PDB entry 1YIP | X-ray diffraction, 2.20 A resolution | chain A

Chain A:
Protein: Peptidyl-glycine alpha-amidating monooxygenase
From: Rattus norvegicus
Notes: EC 1.14.17.3; fragment: Peptidylglycine alpha-Hydroxylating Monooxygenase (Residues 45-355)
UniProt: P14925 (AMD_RAT); residue numbers follow UniProt; this construct covers 45-355
Amino-acid sequence (311 residues; numbered 45 to 355; the number before each row is that of its first residue):
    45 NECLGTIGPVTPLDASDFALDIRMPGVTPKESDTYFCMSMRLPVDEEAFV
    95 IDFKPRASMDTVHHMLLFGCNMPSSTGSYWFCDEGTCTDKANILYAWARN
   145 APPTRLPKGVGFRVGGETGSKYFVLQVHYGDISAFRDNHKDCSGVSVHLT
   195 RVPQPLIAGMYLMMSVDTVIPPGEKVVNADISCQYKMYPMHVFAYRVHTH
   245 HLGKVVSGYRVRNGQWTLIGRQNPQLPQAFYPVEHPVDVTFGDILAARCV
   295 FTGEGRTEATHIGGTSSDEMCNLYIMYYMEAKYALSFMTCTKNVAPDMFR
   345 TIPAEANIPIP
Curated features (UniProtKB/Swiss-Prot):
  - binding site (Cu(2+)): His107, His108, His172, His242, His244, Met314
  - mutagenesis: His107 (H107A: Impaired Cu(2+)-binding), His108 (H108A: Impaired Cu(2+)-binding; forms a closed conformer in the presence of citrate with a reduced Cu(2+)-Cu(2+) site separation of 4 Angstroms ...), His172 (H172A: Impaired Cu(2+)-binding), His244 (H244A: Abolished peptidylglycine alpha-hydroxylating monooxygenase activity), Gln272 (Q272E/A: Induces a fully open peptidylglycine monooxygenase structure with Cu(2+) distances of 14 Angstroms), Met314 (M314I: Abolished peptidylglycine alpha-hydroxylating monooxygenase activity)
Cystine bridges: Cys47-Cys186, Cys81-Cys126, Cys114-Cys131, Cys227-Cys334, Cys293-Cys315
Ion coordination: Cu ion site 1: His107, His108, His172; Cu ion site 2: His242, His244, Met314

Summary:
The Cu ion site 1 is built by His107, His108 and His172. His242, His244 and Met314 coordinate Cu ion site 2.
UniProt lists 6 Cu2+-binding residues and 6 mutagenesis sites.
Chain A is Peptidyl-glycine alpha-amidating monooxygenase (Rattus norvegicus); the structure, Oxidized
Peptidylglycine Alpha-Hydroxylating Monooxygenase (PHM) in a New Crystal Form, was determined by X-ray
diffraction (same publication as 1YI9, 1YJK and 1YJL).
